Entry 9GUK (X-ray diffraction, 3.80 A resolution); this record covers chains D and I of the 6 polymer chains in the assembly.

Chain D:
Molecule: Global nitrogen regulator
From: Synechococcus elongatus PCC 7942
UniProtKB: P29283 (NTCA_SYNE7); residue numbers follow UniProt; this construct covers 1-222
Chain sequence (222 residues; row label = number of the first residue in the row):
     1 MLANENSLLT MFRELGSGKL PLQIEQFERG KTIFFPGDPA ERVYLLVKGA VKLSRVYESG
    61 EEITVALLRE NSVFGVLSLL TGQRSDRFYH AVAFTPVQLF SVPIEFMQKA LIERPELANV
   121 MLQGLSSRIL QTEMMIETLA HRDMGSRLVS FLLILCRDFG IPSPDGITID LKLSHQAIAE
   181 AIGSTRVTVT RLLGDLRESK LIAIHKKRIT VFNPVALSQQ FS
Not modelled in the structure: 1-6, 17-19
Small-molecule neighbours:
  - 2-oxoglutaric acid (AKG), molecule 1: Phe34, Leu53, Val73, Phe74, Gly75, Val76, Leu77, Ser78, Arg87, Phe88, Tyr89, Arg128
  - 2-oxoglutaric acid (AKG), molecule 2: Ile129, Leu130, Glu133
Reported in the primary citation:
  - mutagenesis - V187E: abolished binding to target DNA

Chain I:
Molecule: 31-nt DNA strand
Sequence (31 nucleotides; numbered 1 to 31; the number before each row is that of its first residue):
     1 CATTTTTATG TATCAGCTGA TACATAAAAA T
Not modelled in the structure: 1

Interface between chain D and chain I:
Contacting residue pairs (11):
  Met144(D) with DT18(I), hydrogen bond to the phosphate
  Ser184(D) with DG19(I), hydrogen bond to the phosphate
  Thr185(D) with DG19(I), hydrogen bond to the phosphate; DA20(I), phosphate contact
  Val187(D) with DA20(I), base contact; DT21(I), base contact
  Thr188(D) with DT18(I), sugar contact; DG19(I), hydrogen bond to the phosphate
  Arg191(D) with DT18(I), sugar contact; DG19(I), hydrogen bond to the base; DA20(I), base contact
Other interface residues (no listed pair), chain D (11 interface residues in all): Arg142, Asp143, Gly183, Arg186, Leu192
Other interface residues (no listed pair), chain I (5 interface residues in all): DA22

Overview:
11 residues of chain D and 5 residues of chain I are in contact, with 5 hydrogen bonds. Polar pairs include
Arg191(D)-DG19(I), Met144(D)-DT18(I) and Ser184(D)-DG19(I). Chain D binds 2-oxoglutaric acid. From the paper:
V187E of chain D abolishes binding to target DNA.
Chain D is Global nitrogen regulator (Synechococcus elongatus PCC 7942) and chain I is a 31-nt DNA strand; the
structure, Crystal structure of transcription factor NtcA from Synechococcus elongatus in complex with its
transcriptional co- activator ..., was determined by X-ray diffraction (same publication as 9GQU, 9GUG, 9GUH,
9GUI and 9GUJ).
